Entry 3U61 (X-ray diffraction, 3.20 A resolution); this record covers chains A and F of the 10 polymer chains in the assembly.

[Chain A]
Name: DNA polymerase accessory protein 62
From: Enterobacteria phage T4
Reference sequence: P04527 (DPA62_BPT4); residue numbers follow UniProt; this construct covers 2-187
Amino-acid sequence (199 residues; numbered 2 to 200; the number before each row is that of its first residue):
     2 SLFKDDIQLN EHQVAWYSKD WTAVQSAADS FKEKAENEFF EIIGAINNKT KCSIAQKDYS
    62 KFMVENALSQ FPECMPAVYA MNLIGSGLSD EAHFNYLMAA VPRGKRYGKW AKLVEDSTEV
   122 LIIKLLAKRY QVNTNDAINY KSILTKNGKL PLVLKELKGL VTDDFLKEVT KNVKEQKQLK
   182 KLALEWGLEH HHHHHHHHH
Not modelled in the structure: 109-116, 188-200
Construct notes: expression tag (188-200)

[Chain F]
Name: DNA polymerase processivity component
From: Enterobacteria phage T4
Reference sequence: P04525 (DPA5_BPT4); residues 3001-3228 here correspond to UniProt positions 1-228 (UniProt number = residue number - 3000)
Amino-acid sequence (228 residues; numbered 3001 to 3228; the number before each row is that of its first residue):
  3001 MKLSKDTTAL LKNFATINSG IMLKSGQFIM TRAVNGTTYA EANISDVIDF DVAIYDLNGF
  3061 LGILSLVNDD AEISQSEDGN IKIADARSTI FWPAADPSTV VAPNKPIPFP VASAVTEIKA
  3121 EDLQQLLRVS RGLQIDTIAI TVKEGKIVIN GFNKVEDSAL TRVKYSLTLG DYDGENTFNF
  3181 IINMANMKMQ PGNYKLLLWA KGKQGAAKFE GEHANYVVAL EADSTHDF
Not modelled in the structure: 3223-3228
Modified positions: Mse-3001, Mse-3022, Mse-3030, Mse-3184, Mse-3187, Mse-3189 (selenomethionine; parent Met)

[How chain A and chain F interact]
Pairs across the interface (18; chain A residue first):
  Ser-2(A) / Asn-3035(F)
  Ser-2(A) / Gly-3036(F)
  Leu-3(A) / Gly-3036(F)
  Leu-3(A) / Ala-3206(F)  hydrophobic
  Leu-3(A) / Val-3217(F)  hydrophobic
  Phe-4(A) / Arg-3032(F)
  Phe-4(A) / Tyr-3039(F)  hydrophobic
  Phe-4(A) / Pro-3103(F)  hydrophobic
  Asp-7(A) / Arg-3032(F)  salt bridge
  Val-15(A) / Val-3034(F)
  Val-15(A) / Asn-3035(F)
  Tyr-18(A) / Val-3034(F)  hydrophobic
  Ser-19(A) / Val-3034(F)
  Lys-20(A) / Ser-3019(F)
  Lys-20(A) / Tyr-3055(F)  hydrogen bond
  Gln-177(A) / Val-3155(F)
  Gln-177(A) / Glu-3156(F)
  Lys-181(A) / Glu-3156(F)  hydrogen bond (side chain-backbone)
Also at the interface, not in a pair above, chain A (11 interface residues in all): Leu-10
Also at the interface, not in a pair above, chain F (17 interface residues in all): Thr-3037, Asn-3104, Lys-3105, Val-3218, Ala-3219

[Overview]
11 residues of chain A face 17 of chain F across their interface; the contacts include 2 hydrogen bonds and 1
salt bridge. Polar contacts include Asp-7(A)/Arg-3032(F), Lys-20(A)/Tyr-3055(F) and Lys-181(A)/Glu-3156(F).
Here chain A is DNA polymerase accessory protein 62 and chain F is DNA polymerase processivity component, both
from Enterobacteria phage T4. Entry 3U61 (Structure of T4 Bacteriophage Clamp Loader Bound To Closed Clamp,
DNA and ATP Analog and ADP) was determined by X-ray diffraction, deposited together with 3U5Z and 3U60.
